8GI0 - chains F and E of the 6 polymer chains in the assembly; structure by electron microscopy, 3.50 A resolution.

== Chain F ==
Protein: Peroxisomal membrane protein PEX14
Source organism: Trypanosoma cruzi
UniProt: A0A2V2WKZ5 (A0A2V2WKZ5_TRYCR); residues 1-372 here = UniProt positions 1-372
Sequence (372 residues; each row starts with the number of its first residue):
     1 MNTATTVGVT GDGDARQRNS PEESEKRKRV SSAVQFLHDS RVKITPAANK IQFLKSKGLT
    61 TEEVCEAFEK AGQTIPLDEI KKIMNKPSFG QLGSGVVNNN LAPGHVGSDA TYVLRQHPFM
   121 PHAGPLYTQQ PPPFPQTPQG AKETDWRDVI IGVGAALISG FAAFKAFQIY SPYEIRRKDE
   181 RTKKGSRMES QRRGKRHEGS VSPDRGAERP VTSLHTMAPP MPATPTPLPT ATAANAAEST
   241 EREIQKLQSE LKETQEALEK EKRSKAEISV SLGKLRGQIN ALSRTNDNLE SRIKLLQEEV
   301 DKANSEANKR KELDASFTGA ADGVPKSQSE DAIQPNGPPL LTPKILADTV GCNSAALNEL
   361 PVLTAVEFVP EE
Unresolved in the structure: 1-24, 83-372
What the authors report for this chain:
  - mutagenesis - Q52A: unchanged binding to Peroxisome targeting signal 1 receptor (chain E)
  - mutagenesis - A48F: decreased binding to Peroxisome targeting signal 1 receptor (chain E)

== Chain E ==
Protein: Peroxisome targeting signal 1 receptor
Source organism: Trypanosoma cruzi cruzi
UniProt: V5B7T1 (V5B7T1_TRYCR); numbering as in UniProt (aligned over 1-666)
Sequence (666 residues; each row starts with the number of its first residue):
     1 MDCSTGAAIG QQFAKDAFHM HGGVGVGPTG NSEHDVLMNE MMMVQTPTGP AGEWTHQFAA
    61 YQGQQQQQQQ QHPQELAMRH QQNDAFMLRQ QQEMEEAFCT FCTTHPHSHA HSHQPQGLVG
   121 PAMMGPQIMP PMMFGPGTGG FMMGAPPMMP YASMKFAGDA AMAAANNTNM TQGATATSTT
   181 SVQQELQQQS SDNGWVEKLR DAEWAQDYSD AQVFTLEGQS EQTMEEHAKN SEFYQFMDKI
   241 RSKELLIDEE TGQLVQGPGP DPDAPEDAEY LKEWAAAEGL NMPPGFFEHM MQRPQGNNEQ
   301 AEGRLFDGSN DALMDDGALD NAADVEEWVR EYAEAQEQLQ RVQNETNYPF EPNNPYMYHD
   361 KPMEEGIAML QLANMAEAAL AFEAVCQKEP ENVEAWRRLG TTQAENEKDC LAIIALNHAR
   421 MLDPKDIAVH AALAVSHTNE HNVGAALQSL RSWLLSQPQY EHLGLVDLRE VAADEGLDEV
   481 PEENYFFAAP SEYRDCCTLL YAAVEMNPND PQLHASLGVL HNLSHRFDEA AKNFRRAVEL
   541 RPDDAHMWNK LGATLANGNR PQEALEAYNR ALDINPGYVR VMYNMAVSYS NMAQYPLAAK
   601 HITRAIALQA GGTNPQGEGS RIATRGLWDL LRMTLNLMDR SDLVEASWQQ DLTPFLREFG
   661 LEEMAV
Unresolved in the structure: 1-326, 463-486, 654-666
What the authors report for this chain:
  - mutagenesis - Y358A (1.5-fold): decreased binding to Peroxisomal membrane protein PEX14 (chain F)
  - mutagenesis - N353E: unchanged binding to Peroxisomal membrane protein PEX14 (chain F)
  - mutagenesis - R625A/D629A: unchanged binding to malate dehydrogenase
  - mutagenesis - P490R (3-fold): decreased binding to malate dehydrogenase

== How chain F and chain E interact ==
Contacting residue pairs - 23 pairs, chain F then chain E:
  S32(F) with W328(E)
  F36(F) with W328(E); V329(E), hydrophobic; Y332(E), hydrophobic
  V42(F) with V329(E), hydrophobic
  T45(F) with Y332(E), hydrogen bond
  A48(F) with N353(E)
  N49(F) with Q336(E), hydrogen bond; P352(E); N353(E), hydrogen bond (side chain-backbone)
  K50(F) with Y332(E)
  Q52(F) with N353(E), hydrogen bond; N354(E), hydrogen bond (side chain-backbone); P355(E)
  F53(F) with Y332(E), hydrophobic; Y358(E)
  K57(F) with W328(E)
  I80(F) with N614(E), hydrogen bond (backbone-side chain)
  K81(F) with T613(E); N614(E)
  K82(F) with T613(E); N614(E), hydrogen bond (backbone-backbone); P615(E)
Also at the interface, not in a pair above, chain F (16 interface residues in all): R41, I51, S56
From the paper, about this interface:
  - interface residues, chain F: A48(F), Q52(F)
  - interface residues, chain E: W328(E), N353(E), Y358(E)

== In short ==
16 residues of chain F and 12 residues of chain E are in contact; the contacts include 7 hydrogen bonds. Polar
contacts include T45(F)-Y332(E), N49(F)-Q336(E) and N49(F)-N353(E). From the paper: A48F of chain F reduces
binding to Peroxisome targeting signal 1 receptor (chain E); interface residues A48(F), Q52(F) and W328(E)
among others; 6 substitutions were tested in all.
Chain F is Peroxisomal membrane protein PEX14 (Trypanosoma cruzi) and chain E is Peroxisome targeting signal 1
receptor (Trypanosoma cruzi cruzi); the structure, Structure of Trypanosoma docking complex, was determined by
electron microscopy together with 8GGD, 8GGH, 8GH2 and 8GH3 from the same study.
